Entry 9D7P (electron microscopy, 3.37 A resolution); this record covers chains C and J of the 10 polymer chains in the assembly.

[Chain C]
Molecule: Surface protein gp120
Source organism: Human immunodeficiency virus 1
Sequence (496 residues; numbered 7 to 504 plus 1 insertion-coded residue; 3 numbers in that range are skipped by the numbering (no residue carries them; nothing is unmodelled there); the number before each row is that of its first residue):
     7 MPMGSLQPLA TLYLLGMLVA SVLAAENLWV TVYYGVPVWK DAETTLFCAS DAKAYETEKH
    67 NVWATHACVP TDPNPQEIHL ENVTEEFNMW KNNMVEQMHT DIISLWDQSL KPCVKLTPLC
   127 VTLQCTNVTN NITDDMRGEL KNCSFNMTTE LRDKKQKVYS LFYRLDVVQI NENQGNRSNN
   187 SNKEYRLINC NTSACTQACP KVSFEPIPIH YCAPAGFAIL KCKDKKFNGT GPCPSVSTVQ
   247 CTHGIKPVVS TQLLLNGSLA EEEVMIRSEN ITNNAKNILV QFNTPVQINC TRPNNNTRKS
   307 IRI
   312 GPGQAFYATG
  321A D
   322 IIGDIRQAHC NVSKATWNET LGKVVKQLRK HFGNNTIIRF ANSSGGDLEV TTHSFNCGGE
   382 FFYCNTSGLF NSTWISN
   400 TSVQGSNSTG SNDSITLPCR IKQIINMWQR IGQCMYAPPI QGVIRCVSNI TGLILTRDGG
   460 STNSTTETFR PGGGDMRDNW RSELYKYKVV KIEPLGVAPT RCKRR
Not modelled in the structure: 7-33, 58-66, 134-141, 178-187, 400-409
Disulfide bonds: Cys54-Cys74, Cys119-Cys205, Cys126-Cys196, Cys131-Cys149, Cys201-Cys433, Cys218-Cys247, Cys228-Cys239, Cys296-Cys331, Cys378-Cys445, Cys385-Cys418
Covalent attachments: N-acetylglucosamine (NAG) linked to Asn88, Asn133, Asn148, Asn152, Asn197, Asn234, Asn262, Asn276, Asn295, Asn301, Asn332, Asn355, Asn386, Asn392, Asn448; glycan linked to Asn363

[Chain J]
Molecule: CH103 Fab heavy chain
Source organism: Homo sapiens
Notes: antibody fragment or engineered binder
Sequence (245 residues; row label = number of the first residue in the row; a row labelled like 82A-82C holds insertion residues (82A, then the next letters in order); numbers below 1 keep their minus sign (Met-18 is residue -18)):
   -18 MGWSCIILFL VATATGVHSQ VQLQESGPGV VKSSETLSLT CTVSGGSMGG TYWSWLRLSP
    42 GKGLEWIGYI FHTGETNYSP SLKGRVSISV DTSEDQFSLR L
82A-82C RSV
    83 TAADTAVYFC ASLPRGQL
100A-100E VNAYF
   101 RNWGRGSLVS VTAASTKGPS VFPLAPSSKS TSGGTAALGC LVKDYFPEPV TVSWNSGALT
   161 SGVHTFPAVL QSSGLYSLSS VVTVPSSSLG TQTYICNVNH KPSNTKVDKK VEPKSCDK
Not modelled in the structure: -18 to 0, 125-137, 153-164, 183-218
Disulfide bonds: Cys22-Cys92

[Interface between chain C and chain J]
Contacting residue pairs (27; chain C residue first):
  Thr198(C) with Thr73(J)
  Ser365(C) with Gln99(J), hydrogen bond; Leu100(J), hydrogen bond (backbone-backbone); Val100A(J)
  Gly366(C) with Gly98(J)
  Gly367(C) with Tyr33(J); Tyr50(J); Gly98(J)
  Asp368(C) with Tyr33(J), hydrogen bond (backbone-side chain); Phe52(J); Glu56(J); Arg97(J), salt bridge
  Leu369(C) with Glu56(J), hydrogen bond (backbone-side chain)
  Glu370(C) with Arg97(J), salt bridge
  Val371(C) with Arg97(J)
  Gln428(C) with Phe52(J); His53(J), hydrogen bond; Arg97(J)
  Ile430(C) with Ser28(J); Met29(J); Gly30(J); Thr73(J)
  Asp457(C) with Val100A(J)
  Arg469(C) with Gln99(J)
  Pro470(C) with Gln99(J), hydrogen bond (backbone-side chain)
  Gly471(C) with Gln99(J)
  Gly473(C) with Arg97(J)
Interface residues without a listed pair, chain C (20 interface residues in all): Asn177, Ile194, Asn280, Asn425, Gly458
Interface residues without a listed pair, chain J (18 interface residues in all): Thr54, Gly55, Arg82A, Asn100B

[Summary]
20 residues of chain C and 18 residues of chain J are in contact; the contacts include 6 hydrogen bonds and 2
salt bridges. Polar contacts include Asp368(C)-Arg97(J), Glu370(C)-Arg97(J) and Ser365(C)-Gln99(J).
Here chain C is Surface protein gp120 (Human immunodeficiency virus 1) and chain J is CH103 Fab heavy chain
(Homo sapiens). Entry 9D7P (Cryo-EM structure of BG505 DS-SOSIP.664 with 2 CH103 Fabs bound) was determined by
electron microscopy (same publication as 9D7G, 9D7H, 9D7I and 9D7O).
